7BM6 - chains A and B; structure by X-ray diffraction, 2.16 A resolution.

# Chain A (and B)
Molecule: Alginate lyase, family PL17
Source organism: Zobellia galactanivorans (strain DSM 12802 / CCUG 47099 / CIP 106680 / NCIMB 13871 / Dsij)
Notes: EC 4.2.2.3; chain B of this document is another copy of the same molecule, construct and numbering; everything in this record applies to it too
Reference sequence: G0LCA3 (G0LCA3_ZOBGA); residues 1-751 here = UniProt positions 1-751
Amino-acid sequence (751 residues; row label = number of the first residue in the row):
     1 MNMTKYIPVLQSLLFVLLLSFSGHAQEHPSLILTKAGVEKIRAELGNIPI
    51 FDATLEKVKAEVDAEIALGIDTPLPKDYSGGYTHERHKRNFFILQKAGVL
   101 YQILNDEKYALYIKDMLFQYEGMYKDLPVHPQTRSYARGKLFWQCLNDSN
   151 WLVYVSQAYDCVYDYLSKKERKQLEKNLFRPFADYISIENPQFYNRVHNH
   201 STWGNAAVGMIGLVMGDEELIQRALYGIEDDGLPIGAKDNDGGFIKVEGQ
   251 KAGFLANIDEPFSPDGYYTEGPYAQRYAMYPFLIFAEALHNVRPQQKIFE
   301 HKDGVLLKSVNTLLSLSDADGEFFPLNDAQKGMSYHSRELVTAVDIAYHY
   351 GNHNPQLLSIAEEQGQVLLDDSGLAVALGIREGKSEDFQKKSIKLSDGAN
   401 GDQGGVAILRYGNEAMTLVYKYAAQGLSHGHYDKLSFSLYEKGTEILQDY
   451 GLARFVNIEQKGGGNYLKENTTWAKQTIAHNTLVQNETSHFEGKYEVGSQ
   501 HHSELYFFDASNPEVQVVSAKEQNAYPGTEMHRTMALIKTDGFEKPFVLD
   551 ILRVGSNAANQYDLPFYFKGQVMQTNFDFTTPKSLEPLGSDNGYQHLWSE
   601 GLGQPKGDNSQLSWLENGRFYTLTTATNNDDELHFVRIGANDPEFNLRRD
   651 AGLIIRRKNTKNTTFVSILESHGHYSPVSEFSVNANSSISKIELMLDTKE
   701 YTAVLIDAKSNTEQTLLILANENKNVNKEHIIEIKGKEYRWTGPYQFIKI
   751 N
Unresolved in the structure: 1-24
Differences from the reference sequence: engineered mutation A274 (Tyr in G0LCA3)
Bound ions: Mg2+ site 1: T83, L141; Mg2+ site 2 near G443 (its only coordinating residue here); Ca2+ near D449 (its only coordinating residue here)
From the paper describing this entry:
  - mutagenesis - Y466A: abolished catalytic activity on alginate
  - mutagenesis - H200A: decreased catalytic activity
  - catalytic residues: H200, Y466

# How chain A and chain B interact
Contacting residue pairs (94):
  K88(A) - F681(B)
  R89(A) - F681(B)
  F92(A) - F681(B)  hydrophobic
  Y273(A) - E680(B)  hydrogen bond
  Q330(A) - Y675(B)  hydrogen bond
  Q330(A) - P677(B)
  Q330(A) - E680(B)
  K331(A) - P677(B)
  G332(A) - P677(B)
  G332(A) - V678(B)
  M333(A) - P677(B)
  M333(A) - V678(B)
  M333(A) - E680(B)
  S334(A) - V678(B)
  H336(A) - V678(B)
  S337(A) - V678(B)
  R338(A) - S679(B)  hydrogen bond (side chain-backbone)
  R338(A) - F681(B)
  F455(A) - Q571(B)
  V456(A) - Y675(B)  hydrogen bond (backbone-side chain)
  V456(A) - E680(B)
  N457(A) - E680(B)  hydrogen bond (side chain-backbone)
  N457(A) - S682(B)
  I458(A) - M573(B)  hydrophobic
  I458(A) - Y675(B)  hydrophobic
  Q460(A) - M573(B)
  Q460(A) - Q574(B)
  Q460(A) - A685(B)
  Q460(A) - N686(B)
  K461(A) - V572(B)  hydrogen bond (side chain-backbone)
  K461(A) - M573(B)
  Q571(A) - F455(B)
  Q571(A) - F645(B)  hydrogen bond (side chain-backbone)
  V572(A) - K461(B)  hydrogen bond (backbone-side chain)
  V572(A) - F645(B)  hydrophobic
  M573(A) - I458(B)  hydrophobic
  M573(A) - Q460(B)
  M573(A) - K461(B)
  Q574(A) - Q460(B)
  F579(A) - P643(B)
  F579(A) - F645(B)  hydrophobic
  T581(A) - P643(B)
  P582(A) - W598(B)
  K583(A) - P587(B)
  K583(A) - W598(B)
  S584(A) - L585(B)
  S584(A) - E586(B)
  S584(A) - W598(B)
  L585(A) - S584(B)
  L585(A) - L585(B)  hydrogen bond (backbone-backbone)
  L585(A) - W598(B)  hydrophobic
  E586(A) - S584(B)
  P587(A) - K583(B)
  W598(A) - K583(B)
  W598(A) - S584(B)
  W598(A) - L585(B)  hydrophobic
  E600(A) - F645(B)
  E600(A) - R649(B)  salt bridge
  F635(A) - F645(B)  hydrophobic
  R637(A) - R649(B)
  P643(A) - F579(B)
  P643(A) - T581(B)
  F645(A) - Q571(B)  hydrogen bond (backbone-side chain)
  F645(A) - V572(B)  hydrophobic
  F645(A) - F579(B)  hydrophobic
  F645(A) - E600(B)
  F645(A) - F635(B)  hydrophobic
  R649(A) - E600(B)  salt bridge
  R649(A) - R637(B)
  Y675(A) - Q330(B)  hydrogen bond
  Y675(A) - V456(B)  hydrogen bond (side chain-backbone)
  Y675(A) - I458(B)  hydrophobic
  P677(A) - Q330(B)
  P677(A) - K331(B)
  P677(A) - G332(B)
  P677(A) - M333(B)
  V678(A) - G332(B)
  V678(A) - M333(B)
  V678(A) - S334(B)
  V678(A) - H336(B)
  V678(A) - S337(B)
  S679(A) - R338(B)  hydrogen bond (backbone-side chain)
  E680(A) - Y273(B)  hydrogen bond
  E680(A) - R276(B)  salt bridge
  E680(A) - M333(B)
  E680(A) - V456(B)
  E680(A) - N457(B)  hydrogen bond (backbone-side chain)
  F681(A) - E85(B)
  F681(A) - R89(B)
  F681(A) - F92(B)  hydrophobic
  F681(A) - R338(B)
  S682(A) - N457(B)
  A685(A) - Q460(B)
  N686(A) - Q460(B)
Also at the interface, not in a pair above, chain A (52 interface residues in all): E85, R276, L615, F620, D642, R648
Also at the interface, not in a pair above, chain B (52 interface residues in all): K88, P582, L615, F620, D642, R648

# In short
Chain A and chain B each contribute 52 residues to their interface, with 15 hydrogen bonds and 3 salt bridges.
Among the polar pairs are E600(A)-R649(B), E680(A)-R276(B) and Y273(A)-E680(B). The Mg2+ site 1 is built by
T83(A) and L141(A). The paper reports catalytic residues H200(A) and Y466(A); Y466A of chain A abolishes
catalytic activity on alginate.
Chain A and chain B are both Alginate lyase, family PL17 (Zobellia galactanivorans (strain DSM 12802 / CCUG
47099 / CIP 106680 / NCIMB 13871 / Dsij)); the structure, Structure-function analysis of a new PL17
oligoalginate lyase from the marine bacterium Zobellia galactanivorans DsijT, was determined by X-ray
diffraction, deposited together with 7BJT.
